1YSH - chains C and E of the 6 polymer chains in the assembly; structure by electron microscopy, 9.50 A resolution (very low resolution: no residue pairs are listed; an interface is given only as per-side residue counts).

# Chain C
Protein: ribosomal protein L30
From: Triticum aestivum
UniProt: Q5I7K9 (Q5I7K9_WHEAT); residues 1-104 here correspond to UniProt positions 6-109 (UniProt number = residue number + 5)
Amino-acid sequence (104 residues; each row starts with the number of its first residue):
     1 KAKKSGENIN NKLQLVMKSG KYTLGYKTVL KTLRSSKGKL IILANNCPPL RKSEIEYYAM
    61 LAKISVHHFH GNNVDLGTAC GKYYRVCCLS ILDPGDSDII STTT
Disulfides: C47-C87

# Chain E
Protein: 40S ribosomal protein S13
From: Oryza sativa
Amino-acid sequence (84 residues; each row starts with the number of its first residue):
    65 SVTGSKILRI LKAHGLAPEI PEDLYFLIKK AVAIRKHLER NRKDKDSKFR LILVESRIHR
   125 LARYYKRTKK LPPTWKYEST TAST

# Interface between chain C and chain E
At this resolution (10 A) residue pairs are not listed: 7 residues of chain C and 10 of chain E lie at the interface.

# Overview
7 residues of chain C and 10 residues of chain E are in contact.
Here chain C is ribosomal protein L30 (Triticum aestivum) and chain E is 40S ribosomal protein S13 (Oryza
sativa). Entry 1YSH (Localization and dynamic behavior of ribosomal protein L30e) was determined by electron
microscopy.
